7PKW - chain A; structure by X-ray diffraction, 1.83 A resolution.

[Chain A]
Molecule: Putative transfer protein
Organism: Streptococcus thermophilus
UniProtKB: Q70CA4 (Q70CA4_STRTR); residues 64-331 here = UniProt positions 64-331
Chain sequence (268 residues; numbered 64 to 331; the number before each row is that of its first residue):
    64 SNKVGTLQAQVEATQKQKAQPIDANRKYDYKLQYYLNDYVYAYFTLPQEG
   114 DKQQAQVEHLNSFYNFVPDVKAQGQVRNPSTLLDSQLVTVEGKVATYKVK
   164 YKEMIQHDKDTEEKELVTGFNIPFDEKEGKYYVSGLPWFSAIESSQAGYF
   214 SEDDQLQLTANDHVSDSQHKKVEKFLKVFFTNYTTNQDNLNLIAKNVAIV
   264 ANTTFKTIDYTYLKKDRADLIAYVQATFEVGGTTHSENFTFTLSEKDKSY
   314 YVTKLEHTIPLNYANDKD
Unresolved in the structure: 64-85, 170-173, 330-331
From the paper describing this entry:
  - self-association interface (contacts with another copy of this molecule); pairs are residue here / residue on that copy: Lys-90/Glu-154, Tyr-91/Val-153, Lys-134/Asp-272, Ala-204/Ala-264
  - mutagenesis - A204C, A264C: unchanged localization

[Overview]
From the paper: A204C and A264C leave localization unchanged; a self-association interface involving Lys-90,
Tyr-91 and Lys-134 among others.
Chain A is Putative transfer protein (Streptococcus thermophilus); the structure, Crystal structure of
VIRB8-like OrfG central and C-terminal domains of Streptococcus thermophilus ICESt3 (Gram positive conjugative
..., was determined by X-ray diffraction (same publication as 8S7L).
